PDB entry 6TAT | electron microscopy, 3.70 A resolution | chains A and B of the 5 polymer chains in the assembly

# Chain A (and B)
Protein: Activity-regulated cytoskeleton associated protein 2
From: Drosophila melanogaster
Notes: chain B of this document is another copy of the same molecule, construct and numbering; everything in this record applies to it too
Reference sequence: Q7JV70 (ARC2_DROME); numbering as in UniProt (aligned over 1-193)
Amino-acid sequence (193 residues; numbered 1 to 193; the number before each row is that of its first residue):
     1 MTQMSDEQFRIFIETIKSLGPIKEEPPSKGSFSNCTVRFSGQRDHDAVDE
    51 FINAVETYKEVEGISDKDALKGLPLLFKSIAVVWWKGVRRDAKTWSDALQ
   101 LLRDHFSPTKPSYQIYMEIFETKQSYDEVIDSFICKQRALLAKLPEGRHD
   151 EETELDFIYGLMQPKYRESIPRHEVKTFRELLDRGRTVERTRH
Not modelled in the structure: 1-28, 193
What the authors report for this chain:
  - self-association interface (contacts with another copy of this molecule): Arg43, Ile80, Trp84, Asp131, Cys135

# Chain A / chain B interface
Pairs across the interface - 24 pairs, chain A then chain B:
  Ser31(A) with Val61(B)
  Asn34(A) with Thr36(B), hydrogen bond
  Arg38(A) with Thr36(B), hydrogen bond
  Arg43(A) with Val129(B); Asp131(B)
  Lys71(A) with Thr57(B); Glu60(B), salt bridge; Val61(B)
  Pro74(A) with Thr57(B)
  Leu75(A) with Tyr58(B), hydrophobic
  Lys78(A) with Glu50(B)
  Val82(A) with Glu50(B)
  Val83(A) with Asp46(B); Ala139(B), hydrophobic
  Lys86(A) with Asn53(B), hydrogen bond
  Gly87(A) with Arg138(B), hydrogen bond (backbone-side chain)
  Val88(A) with Arg138(B)
  Asp104(A) with Arg186(B), salt bridge
  His105(A) with Asp131(B)
  Thr109(A) with Arg190(B), hydrogen bond (backbone-side chain)
  Lys110(A) with Arg190(B), hydrogen bond (backbone-side chain)
  Pro111(A) with Arg190(B), hydrogen bond (backbone-side chain)
  Ser112(A) with Arg190(B)
  Tyr113(A) with Thr191(B)
Interface residues without a listed pair, chain A (28 interface residues in all): Ser33, Gly72, Phe77, Ser79, Ile80, Trp84, Asp91, Gln114
Interface residues without a listed pair, chain B (21 interface residues in all): Cys35, Val37, Ala54, Ser132, Cys135, Arg179
From the paper, about this interface:
  - interface residues, chain A: Arg43(A), Ile80(A), Trp84(A)

# In short
28 residues of chain A face 21 of chain B across their interface, with 7 hydrogen bonds and 2 salt bridges.
Polar contacts include Lys71(A)-Glu60(B), Asp104(A)-Arg186(B) and Asn34(A)-Thr36(B). From the paper: interface
residues Arg43(A), Ile80(A) and Trp84(A); a self-association interface involving Arg43(A), Ile80(A) and
Trp84(A) among others.
Both chains are Activity-regulated cytoskeleton associated protein 2 (Drosophila melanogaster). Entry 6TAT
(Structure of the five-fold capsomer of the dArc2 capsid) was determined by electron microscopy (same
publication as 6TAP, 6TAQ, 6TAR, 6TAS and 6TAU).
